2XO6 - chains A and E of the 6 polymer chains in the assembly; structure by X-ray diffraction, 1.90 A resolution.

# Chain A
Molecule: Transposase
Source organism: Deinococcus radiodurans
Reference sequence: O83028 (O83028_DEIRA); residue numbers follow UniProt; this construct covers 1-140
Chain sequence (140 residues; each row starts with the number of its first residue):
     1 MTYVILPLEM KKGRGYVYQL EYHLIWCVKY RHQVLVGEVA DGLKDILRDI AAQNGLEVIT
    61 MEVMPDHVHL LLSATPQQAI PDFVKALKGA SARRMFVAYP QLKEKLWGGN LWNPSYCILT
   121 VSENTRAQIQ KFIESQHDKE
Unresolved in the structure: 1-6
Sequence notes: engineered mutation Phe132 (Tyr in O83028)
Metal / ion sites: Cd2+ site 1: Glu9, Glu38, Glu123; Mg2+ site 1: Glu9, Glu38, Glu123; Cd2+ site 2: Asp41 (shared with 1 residue of chain B); Mg2+ site 2: Asp41 (shared with 1 residue of chain B); Cd2+ site 3 near Asp66 (its only coordinating residue here); Cd2+ site 4: His67, His69 (shared with 2 residues of chain C; 1 residue of chain D); Cd2+ site 5: Pro114 (shared with 1 residue of chain B); Mg2+ site 3: Pro114 (shared with 1 residue of chain B); Cd2+ site 6: Gln136 (shared with 3 residues of chain D; 1 residue of chain F)
Residues lining bound ligands: : Pro7, Leu8, Glu9, Glu123
What the authors report for this chain:
  - Cd2+ coordination: His67, His69, Gln136
  - catalytic residues: His67, His69
  - mutagenesis - R14A (60-fold), S122G/E123G: decreased catalytic activity
  - mutagenesis - R14A (30-fold): decreased binding to Dra2 transposase left end recognition sequence (chain E)

# Chain E
Molecule: Dra2 transposase left end recognition sequence
Sequence (27 nucleotides; row label = number of the first residue in the row):
    11 CGCACACTCG TGACTTCAGT CATGAGT
Metal / ion sites: Cd2+ site 1: DT26 (shared with 1 residue of chain D); Mg2+ site 1: DT26 (shared with 1 residue of chain D); Cd2+ site 2: DC31 (shared with 1 residue of chain D); Mg2+ site 2: DC31 (shared with 1 residue of chain D)
Residues lining bound ligands: : DC31, DA32, DT33

# How chain A and chain E interact
Residue-residue contacts - 14 pairs, chain A then chain E:
  Lys12(A) - DC15(E)  salt bridge to the phosphate
  Gly13(A) - DC15(E)  sugar contact
  Arg14(A) - DC15(E)  sugar contact
  Arg14(A) - DA16(E)  salt bridge to the phosphate
  Arg14(A) - DT18(E)  base contact
  Arg14(A) - DT33(E)  base contact
  Arg14(A) - DG34(E)  hydrogen bond to the base
  Arg14(A) - DA35(E)  base contact
  Gly15(A) - DT33(E)  base contact
  Tyr16(A) - DA32(E)  phosphate contact
  Tyr16(A) - DT33(E)  hydrogen bond to the phosphate
  Val17(A) - DC15(E)  base contact
  Gln77(A) - DA32(E)  hydrogen bond to the phosphate
  Gln77(A) - DT33(E)  phosphate contact
Also at the interface, not in a pair above, chain E (8 interface residues in all): DC19

# Overview
7 residues of chain A face 8 of chain E across their interface, with 3 hydrogen bonds and 2 salt bridges.
Among the polar pairs are Arg14(A)-DG34(E), Tyr16(A)-DT33(E) and Gln77(A)-DA32(E). Bound to chain A: compounds
CD/MG. The paper reports catalytic residues His67(A) and His69(A); R14A and S122G/E123G of chain A reduce
catalytic activity.
Here chain A is Transposase (Deinococcus radiodurans) and chain E is Dra2 transposase left end recognition
sequence. Entry 2XO6 (Deinococcus radiodurans ISDRA2 transposase Y132F mutant complexed with left end
recognition and cleavage site) was determined by X-ray diffraction, deposited together with 2XM3 and 2XMA.
